Entry 7VUE (X-ray diffraction, 2.60 A resolution); this record covers chains A and B.

# Chain A
Name: Bile acid receptor
Source organism: Homo sapiens
UniProtKB: Q96RI1 (NR1H4_HUMAN); residues 245-470 here correspond to UniProt positions 259-484 (UniProt number = residue number + 14)
Amino-acid sequence (226 residues; numbered 245 to 470; the number before each row is that of its first residue):
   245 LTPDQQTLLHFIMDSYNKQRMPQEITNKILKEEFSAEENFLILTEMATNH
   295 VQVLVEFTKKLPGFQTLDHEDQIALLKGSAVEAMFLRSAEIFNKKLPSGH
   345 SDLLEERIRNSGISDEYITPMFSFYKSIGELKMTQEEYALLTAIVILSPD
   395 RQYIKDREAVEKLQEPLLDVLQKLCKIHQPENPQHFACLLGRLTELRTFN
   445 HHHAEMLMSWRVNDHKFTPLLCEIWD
Disulfides: Cys-432 forms a disulfide with the same residue of a neighbouring copy of this chain
Ligand contacts: Cilofexor (811; 2-[3-[4-[[3-[2,6-bis(chloranyl)phenyl]-5-cyclopropyl-1,2-oxazol-4-yl]methoxy]-2-chloranyl-phenyl]-3-oxidanyl-azetidin-1-yl]pyridine-4-carboxylic acid): Arg-264, Met-265, Thr-270, Phe-284, Leu-287, Thr-288, Met-290, Ala-291, His-294, Val-325, Met-328, Phe-329, Arg-331, Ser-332, Ile-335, Ser-342, Gly-343, Leu-348, Ile-352, Ile-357, Met-365, Tyr-369, Phe-443, His-447, Met-450, Trp-454, Phe-461, Leu-465, Trp-469
Curated features (UniProtKB/Swiss-Prot):
  - binding site (chenodeoxycholate): Arg-331, Tyr-361, Tyr-369, His-447
  - modified residue: Thr-442 (Phosphothreonine)
  - cross-link: Lys-275 (Glycyl lysine isopeptide (Lys-Gly) (interchain with G-Cter in SUMO1))

# Chain B
Name: Peptide from Nuclear receptor coactivator 2
UniProtKB: Q15596 (NCOA2_HUMAN); residues 744-757 here correspond to UniProt positions 740-753 (UniProt number = residue number - 4)
Amino-acid sequence (14 residues; numbered 744 to 757; the number before each row is that of its first residue):
   744 KENALLRYLLDKDD
Unresolved in the structure: 744, 756-757

# How chain A and chain B interact
Pairs across the interface (15; chain A residue first):
  Val-299(A) / Leu-752(B)
  Val-299(A) / Leu-753(B)  hydrophobic
  Phe-308(A) / Leu-753(B)  hydrophobic
  Ile-317(A) / Asn-746(B)
  Ile-317(A) / Leu-749(B)  hydrophobic
  Lys-321(A) / Leu-749(B)
  Pro-463(A) / Leu-748(B)  hydrophobic
  Leu-464(A) / Leu-748(B)
  Leu-464(A) / Leu-749(B)  hydrophobic
  Leu-464(A) / Leu-752(B)  hydrophobic
  Glu-467(A) / Asn-746(B)
  Glu-467(A) / Ala-747(B)  hydrogen bond (side chain-backbone)
  Glu-467(A) / Leu-748(B)  hydrogen bond (side chain-backbone)
  Glu-467(A) / Leu-749(B)  hydrogen bond (side chain-backbone)
  Ile-468(A) / Leu-749(B)  hydrophobic
Other interface residues (no listed pair), chain A (11 interface residues in all): Gln-296, Gln-316, Leu-320

# In short
11 residues of chain A and 6 residues of chain B are in contact; the contacts include 3 hydrogen bonds. Polar
contacts include Glu-467(A)/Ala-747(B), Glu-467(A)/Leu-748(B) and Glu-467(A)/Leu-749(B). Chain A binds
Cilofexor. UniProt lists 4 chenodeoxycholate-binding residues on chain A.
Chain A is Bile acid receptor (Homo sapiens) and chain B is Peptide from Nuclear receptor coactivator 2; the
structure, Structural insight of the molecular mechanism of cilofexor bound to FXR, was determined by X-ray
diffraction.
